Entry 6OOY (X-ray diffraction, 2.50 A resolution); this record covers chains B and C of the 3 polymer chains in the assembly.

# Chain B (and C)
Protein: Tumor necrosis factor
Source organism: Homo sapiens
Notes: chain C of this document is another copy of the same molecule, construct and numbering; everything in this record applies to it too
Reference sequence: P01375 (TNFA_HUMAN); residues 1-157 here correspond to UniProt positions 77-233 (UniProt number = residue number + 76)
Sequence (157 residues; each row starts with the number of its first residue):
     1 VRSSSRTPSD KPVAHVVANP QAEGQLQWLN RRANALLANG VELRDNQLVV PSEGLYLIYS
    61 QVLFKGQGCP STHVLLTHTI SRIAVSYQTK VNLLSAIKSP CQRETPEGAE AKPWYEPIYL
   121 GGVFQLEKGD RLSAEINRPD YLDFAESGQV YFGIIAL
Unresolved in the structure: 1-7, 72, 102-110 (chain C: 1-10, 70-72, 102-111)
Disulfides: Cys-69/Cys-101
Small-molecule neighbours: A7M ({1-[(2,5-dimethylphenyl)methyl]-1H-benzimidazol-2-yl}methanol): Leu-57, Ile-58, Tyr-59, Tyr-119, Gly-121, Gly-122
Curated features (UniProtKB/Swiss-Prot):
  - glycosylation: Ser-4 (O-linked (GalNAc...) serine)
What the authors report for this chain:
  - binding site for A7M: Leu-57, Tyr-59, Tyr-119, Tyr-151
  - conformationally variable residues: Tyr-119
  - mutagenesis - L57F: unchanged signaling (HEK assay)

# Chain B / chain C interface
Residue-residue contacts (44; chain B residue first):
  Ser-9(B) with Leu-55(C); Leu-157(C)
  Lys-11(B) with Leu-157(C), hydrogen bond (side chain-backbone)
  Ala-14(B) with Val-123(C)
  His-15(B) with Val-123(C); Phe-124(C)
  Asn-34(B) with Arg-82(C), hydrogen bond; Val-91(C); Leu-93(C); Phe-124(C)
  Leu-36(B) with Leu-55(C), hydrophobic; Gln-125(C)
  Tyr-59(B) with Gly-121(C); Gly-122(C); Val-123(C), hydrogen bond (side chain-backbone)
  Gln-61(B) with Ser-95(C), hydrogen bond (side chain-backbone); Ala-96(C); Tyr-119(C); Leu-120(C)
  Leu-63(B) with Ile-97(C)
  Pro-113(B) with His-73(C), hydrogen bond (backbone-side chain)
  Trp-114(B) with Ser-99(C)
  Tyr-115(B) with Leu-75(C), hydrophobic; Ile-97(C); Ser-99(C), hydrogen bond (backbone-side chain)
  Pro-117(B) with Ile-97(C); Lys-98(C)
  Tyr-119(B) with Tyr-119(C); Leu-120(C); Gly-121(C), hydrogen bond (side chain-backbone)
  Glu-146(B) with Asn-92(C), hydrogen bond
  Ser-147(B) with Asn-92(C), hydrogen bond (backbone-side chain); Ser-95(C)
  Gly-148(B) with Leu-93(C); Leu-94(C); Ser-95(C), hydrogen bond (backbone-backbone)
  Gln-149(B) with Ser-95(C); Ile-97(C)
  Tyr-151(B) with Leu-94(C); Leu-120(C); Gly-121(C)
  Ile-155(B) with Leu-57(C), hydrophobic; Val-123(C), hydrophobic; Leu-157(C), hydrophobic
Also at the interface, not in a pair above, chain B (26 interface residues in all): Pro-8, Val-13, Asn-39, Leu-57, Lys-112, Ile-154
Also at the interface, not in a pair above, chain C (23 interface residues in all): Glu-53

# In short
26 residues of chain B face 23 of chain C across their interface; the contacts include 10 hydrogen bonds.
Among the polar pairs are Lys-11(B)/Leu-157(C), Asn-34(B)/Arg-82(C) and Tyr-59(B)/Val-123(C). Chain B binds
compound A7M. The paper reports a binding site for A7M at Leu-57(B), Tyr-59(B) and Tyr-119(B) among others;
L57F of chain B leaves signaling (HEK assay) unchanged.
Chain B and chain C are both Tumor necrosis factor (Homo sapiens); the structure, Asymmetric hTNF-alpha, was
determined by X-ray diffraction together with 6OOZ and 6OP0 from the same study.
